PDB entry 8Y0Q | electron microscopy, 2.44 A resolution | chains 1 and 4 of the 6 polymer chains in the assembly

Chain 1:
Protein: VP1 of capsid protein
From: Foot-and-mouth disease virus O
UniProtKB: A0A1P8DYS7 (A0A1P8DYS7_9PICO); numbering as in UniProt (aligned over 1-213)
Amino-acid sequence (213 residues; each row starts with the number of its first residue):
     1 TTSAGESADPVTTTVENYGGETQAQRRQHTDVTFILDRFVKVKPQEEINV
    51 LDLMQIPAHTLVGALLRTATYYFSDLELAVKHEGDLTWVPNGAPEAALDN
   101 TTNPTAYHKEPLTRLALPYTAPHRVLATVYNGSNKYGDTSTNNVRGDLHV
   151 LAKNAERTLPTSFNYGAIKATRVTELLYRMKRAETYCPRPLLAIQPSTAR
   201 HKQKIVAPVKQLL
Disordered / not traced: 133-157, 210-213
Sequence notes: conflict Thr33 (Ala in A0A1P8DYS7), Glu47 (Gln in A0A1P8DYS7), Thr141 (Ala in A0A1P8DYS7), Ile194 (Thr in A0A1P8DYS7), Ala199 (Asp in A0A1P8DYS7), Val209 (Ala in A0A1P8DYS7)

Chain 4:
Protein: VP4 of capsid protein
From: Foot-and-mouth disease virus O
UniProtKB: J9PGT1 (J9PGT1_9PICO); residues 1-85 here correspond to UniProt positions 202-286 (UniProt number = residue number + 201)
Amino-acid sequence (85 residues; row label = number of the first residue in the row):
     1 GAGQSSPTTGSQNQSGNTGSIINNYYMQQYQNSMDTQLGDNAISGGSNEG
    51 STDTTSTHTNNTQNNDWFSKLANTAFSGLFGALLA
Disordered / not traced: 1-14, 40-64

Chain 1 / chain 4 interface:
Residue-residue contacts (27; chain 1 residue first):
  Thr1(1) with Gly78(4), hydrogen bond (side chain-backbone); Leu79(4)
  Thr2(1) with Phe80(4)
  Pro10(1) with Leu71(4); Ala75(4); Phe76(4), hydrogen bond (backbone-backbone)
  Val11(1) with Phe76(4)
  Thr12(1) with Ala75(4); Phe76(4), hydrogen bond (backbone-backbone); Ser77(4)
  Asn17(1) with Leu79(4)
  Thr33(1) with Gly16(4)
  Phe34(1) with Gly16(4); Asn17(4)
  Asp37(1) with Gly16(4); Asn17(4), hydrogen bond (backbone-side chain)
  Arg38(1) with Asn17(4)
  Phe73(1) with Asp35(4)
  Asp75(1) with Asn32(4), hydrogen bond; Ser33(4), hydrogen bond
  Ala116(1) with Gln31(4)
  Pro118(1) with Ser33(4)
  Arg179(1) with Asn17(4)
  Arg182(1) with Asn32(4); Ser33(4), hydrogen bond (side chain-backbone); Asp35(4), salt bridge
  Pro188(1) with Phe68(4)
Other interface residues (no listed pair), chain 1 (19 interface residues in all): Tyr119, Lys181
Other interface residues (no listed pair), chain 4 (15 interface residues in all): Ser15

Summary:
The interface between chain 1 and chain 4 involves 19 residues on one side and 15 on the other; the contacts
include 7 hydrogen bonds and 1 salt bridge. Among the polar pairs are Arg182(1)-Asp35(4), Thr1(1)-Gly78(4) and
Asp37(1)-Asn17(4).
Chain 1 is VP1 of capsid protein and chain 4 is VP4 of capsid protein, both from Foot-and-mouth disease virus
O; the structure, Complex of FMDV O/18074 and inter-serotype broadly neutralizing antibodies pOA-2, was
determined by electron microscopy together with 8Y0R from the same study.
